PDB entry 6F3D | X-ray diffraction, 2.38 A resolution | chain A

[Chain A]
Molecule: Interleukin-1 receptor-associated kinase 4
From: Homo sapiens
Notes: EC 2.7.11.1
Reference sequence: Q9NWZ3 (IRAK4_HUMAN), isoform Q9NWZ3-2; residues 164-458 here correspond to UniProt positions 40-334 (UniProt number = residue number - 124)
Amino-acid sequence (295 residues; numbered 164 to 458; the number before each row is that of its first residue):
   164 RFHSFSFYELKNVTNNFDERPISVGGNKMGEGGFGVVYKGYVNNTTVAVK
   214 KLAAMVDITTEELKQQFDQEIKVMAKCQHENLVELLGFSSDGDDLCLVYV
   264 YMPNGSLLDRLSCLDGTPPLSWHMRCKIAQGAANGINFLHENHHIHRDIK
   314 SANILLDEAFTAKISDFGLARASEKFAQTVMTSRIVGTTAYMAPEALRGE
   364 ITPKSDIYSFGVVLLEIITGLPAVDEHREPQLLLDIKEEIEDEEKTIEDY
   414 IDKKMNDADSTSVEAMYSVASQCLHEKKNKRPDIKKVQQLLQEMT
Unresolved in the structure: 217-225, 336-342
Modified / non-standard residues: Thr-345 (phosphothreonine; TPO); Ser-346 (phosphoserine; SEP)
Residues lining bound ligands: CJT (4-[4-[[4-(dimethylamino)cyclohexyl]amino]-7H-pyrrolo[2,3-d]pyrimidin-5-yl]cyclohexane-1-carboxamide): Met-192, Gly-193, Val-200, Ala-211, Lys-213, Glu-233, Val-246, Tyr-262, Val-263, Tyr-264, Met-265, Gly-268, Ser-269, Asp-272, Leu-277, Leu-318, Ser-328, Asp-329

[In short]
Chain A binds compound CJT.
Chain A is Interleukin-1 receptor-associated kinase 4 (Homo sapiens); the structure, IRAK4 IN COMPLEX WITH
inhibitor, was determined by X-ray diffraction, deposited together with 6F3E, 6F3G and 6F3I.
